Entry 1FYL (X-ray diffraction, 2.10 A resolution); this record covers chain A.

# Chain A
Protein: Heat shock factor protein
Organism: Kluyveromyces lactis
Notes: fragment: dna binding domain
Reference sequence: P22121 (HSF_KLULA); aligned to UniProt positions 193-284 over residues 193-284 (the alignment contains insertions or deletions, so no single offset holds)
Amino-acid sequence (92 residues; row label = number of the first residue in the row):
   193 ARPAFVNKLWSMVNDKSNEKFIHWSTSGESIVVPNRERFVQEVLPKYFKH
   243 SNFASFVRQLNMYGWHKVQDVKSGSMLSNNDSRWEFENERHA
Not modelled in the structure: 193, 266-271
Differences from the reference sequence: modified residue (204, 254, 268); engineered mutation R282 (Asn in P22121), H283 (Phe in P22121), A284 (Lys in P22121)
Modified residues: Mse204 (selenomethionine; parent Met); Mse254 (selenomethionine; parent Met); Mse268 (selenomethionine)
Curated features (UniProtKB/Swiss-Prot):
  - DNA-binding region: A193

# Summary
UniProt lists a DNA-binding region.
Chain A is Heat shock factor protein (Kluyveromyces lactis); the structure, Serendipitous crystal structure
containing the heat shock transcription factor's DNA binding domain and cognate DNA in ..., was determined by
X-ray diffraction together with 1FYK and 1FYM from the same study.
